Entry 6TB4 (electron microscopy, 3.80 A resolution); this record covers chains E and J of the 13 polymer chains in the assembly.

Chain E:
Name: Subunit of the SAGA transcriptional regulatory complex, involved in proper assembly of the complex
Organism: Komagataella phaffii (strain GS115 / ATCC 20864)
UniProtKB: C4R5C7 (C4R5C7_KOMPG); residue numbers follow UniProt; this construct covers 1-1191
Chain sequence (1191 residues; numbered 1 to 1191; the number before each row is that of its first residue):
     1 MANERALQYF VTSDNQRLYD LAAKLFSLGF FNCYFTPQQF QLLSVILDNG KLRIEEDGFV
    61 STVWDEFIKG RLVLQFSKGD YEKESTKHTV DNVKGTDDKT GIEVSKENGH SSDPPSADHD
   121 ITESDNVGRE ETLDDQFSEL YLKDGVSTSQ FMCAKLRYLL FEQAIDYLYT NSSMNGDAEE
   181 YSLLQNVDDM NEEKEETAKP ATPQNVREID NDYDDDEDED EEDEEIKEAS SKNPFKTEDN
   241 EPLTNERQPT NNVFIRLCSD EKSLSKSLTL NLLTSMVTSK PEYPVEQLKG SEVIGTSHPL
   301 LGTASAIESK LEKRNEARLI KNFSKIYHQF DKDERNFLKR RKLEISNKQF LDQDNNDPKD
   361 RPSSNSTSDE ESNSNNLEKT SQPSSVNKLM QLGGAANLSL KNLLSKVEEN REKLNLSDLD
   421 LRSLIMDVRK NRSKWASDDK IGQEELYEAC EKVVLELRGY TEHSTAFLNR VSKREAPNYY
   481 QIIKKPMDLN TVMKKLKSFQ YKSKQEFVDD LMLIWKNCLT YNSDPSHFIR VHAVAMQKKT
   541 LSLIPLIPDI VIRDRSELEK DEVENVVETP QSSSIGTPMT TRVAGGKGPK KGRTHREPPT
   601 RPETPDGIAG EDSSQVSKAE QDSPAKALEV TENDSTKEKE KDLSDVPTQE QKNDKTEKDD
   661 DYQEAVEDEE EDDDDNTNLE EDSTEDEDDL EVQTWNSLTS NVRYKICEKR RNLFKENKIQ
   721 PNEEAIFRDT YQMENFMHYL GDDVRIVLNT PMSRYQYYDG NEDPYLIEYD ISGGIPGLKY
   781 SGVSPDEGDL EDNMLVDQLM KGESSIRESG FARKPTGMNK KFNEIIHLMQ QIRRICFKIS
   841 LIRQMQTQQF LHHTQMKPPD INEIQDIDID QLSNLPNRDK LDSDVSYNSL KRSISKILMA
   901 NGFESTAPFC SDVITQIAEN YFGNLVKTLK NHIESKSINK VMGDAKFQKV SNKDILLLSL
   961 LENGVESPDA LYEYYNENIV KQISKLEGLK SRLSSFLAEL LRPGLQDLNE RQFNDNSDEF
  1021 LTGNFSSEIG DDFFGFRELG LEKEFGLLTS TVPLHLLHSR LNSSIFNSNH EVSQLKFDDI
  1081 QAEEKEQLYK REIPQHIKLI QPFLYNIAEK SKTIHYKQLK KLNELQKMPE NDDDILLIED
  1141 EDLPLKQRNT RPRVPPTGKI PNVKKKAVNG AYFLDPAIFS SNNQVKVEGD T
Disordered / not traced: 1-816, 848-878, 1002-1191

Chain J:
Name: Transcription initiation factor TFIID subunit 10
Organism: Komagataella phaffii (strain GS115 / ATCC 20864)
UniProtKB: C4QXP2 (C4QXP2_KOMPG); residue numbers follow UniProt; this construct covers 1-217
Chain sequence (217 residues; numbered 1 to 217; the number before each row is that of its first residue):
     1 MSTEKLFEDL DEDSLMQDVE GGVEGSMTIE EEPEPNDEKE APHISMPSLP EYTRKDKTLE
    61 EILEMMEDEE FTPIIPDAVT DYYLAKNGFE TSDIKIKRIL ALATQKFISD IAQDAYEYSR
   121 IRSSSSVYTS ANPQARARQL VAGQQQQQQQ QPQQQQQQQP QTGASQPAPT VGGSGGGGGG
   181 GGGTSTGTNN KVVLTMDDLR SALGEYGINV KRPNFYR
Disordered / not traced: 1-57, 127-189, 217

Chain E / chain J interface:
Pairs across the interface (60; chain E residue first):
  G817(E) with E69(J), hydrogen bond (backbone-side chain); T72(J)
  M818(E) with E69(J), hydrogen bond (backbone-side chain); E70(J); T72(J)
  N819(E) with T72(J); Q105(J), hydrogen bond
  K820(E) with T72(J)
  R834(E) with V192(J)
  K838(E) with K191(J)
  L881(E) with A78(J), hydrophobic
  D882(E) with Y82(J)
  S883(E) with Y82(J)
  S886(E) with Y82(J)
  S889(E) with P76(J); V79(J)
  R892(E) with I74(J); P76(J)
  S893(E) with I74(J), hydrogen bond (side chain-backbone); I75(J); P76(J)
  I894(E) with I108(J), hydrophobic
  K896(E) with I74(J)
  I897(E) with I74(J), hydrophobic
  N901(E) with V192(J); V193(J), hydrogen bond (side chain-backbone); L194(J)
  S905(E) with K191(J), hydrogen bond; V192(J), hydrogen bond (side chain-backbone); V193(J)
  T906(E) with L194(J), hydrogen bond (side chain-backbone)
  F909(E) with M196(J), hydrophobic
  C910(E) with L194(J)
  V913(E) with L199(J), hydrophobic
  I914(E) with I108(J), hydrophobic
  E919(E) with Y83(J), hydrogen bond
  Y921(E) with T104(J); F107(J), hydrophobic
  F922(E) with T80(J); Y83(J), hydrophobic; L84(J), hydrophobic; L100(J), hydrophobic; T104(J)
  G923(E) with N87(J)
  V926(E) with N87(J); F89(J), hydrophobic
  K927(E) with N87(J)
  L929(E) with F89(J), hydrophobic
  K930(E) with N87(J); G88(J)
  V965(E) with K106(J)
  P968(E) with T58(J); I62(J), hydrophobic
  D969(E) with T58(J), hydrogen bond (side chain-backbone); E61(J)
  Y974(E) with K106(J); S109(J), hydrogen bond
  Y975(E) with F71(J)
  E977(E) with Q113(J), hydrogen bond
  K985(E) with Y116(J)
Other interface residues (no listed pair), chain E (49 interface residues in all): N823, Y887, L890, A900, G902, I917, L925, L957, L960, L971, Y972
Other interface residues (no listed pair), chain J (44 interface residues in all): L59, P73, K86, I99, A101, A103, T195, L203, I208, K211

In short:
49 residues of chain E face 44 of chain J across their interface, with 12 hydrogen bonds. Polar pairs include
G817(E)-E69(J), M818(E)-E69(J) and N819(E)-Q105(J).
Here chain E is Subunit of the SAGA transcriptional regulatory complex, involved in proper assembly of the
complex and chain J is Transcription initiation factor TFIID subunit 10, both from Komagataella phaffii
(strain GS115 / ATCC 20864). Entry 6TB4 (Structure of SAGA bound to TBP) was determined by electron
microscopy.
